PDB entry 9K25 | electron microscopy, 3.31 A resolution | chains A and I of the 5 polymer chains in the assembly

# Chain A
Name: Guanine nucleotide-binding protein G(s) subunit alpha isoforms short
Source organism: Homo sapiens
Notes: EC 3.6.5.-
Amino-acid sequence (243 residues; row label = number of the first residue in the row; note: 141 numbers in that range are skipped by the numbering (no residue carries them; nothing is unmodelled there)):
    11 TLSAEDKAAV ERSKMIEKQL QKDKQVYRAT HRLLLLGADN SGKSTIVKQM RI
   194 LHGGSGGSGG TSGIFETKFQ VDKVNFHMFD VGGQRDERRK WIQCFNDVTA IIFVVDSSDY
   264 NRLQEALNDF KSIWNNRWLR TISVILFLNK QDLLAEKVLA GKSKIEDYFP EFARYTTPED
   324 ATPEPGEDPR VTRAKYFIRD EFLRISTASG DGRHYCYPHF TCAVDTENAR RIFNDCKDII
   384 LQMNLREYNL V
Not modelled in the structure: 11, 194-206, 304-310, 322-331

# Chain I
Name: P2Y purinoceptor 2
Source organism: Homo sapiens
UniProt: P41231 (P2RY2_HUMAN); residue numbers follow UniProt; this construct covers 1-377
Amino-acid sequence (420 residues; numbered -23 to 396; the number before each row is that of its first residue; numbers below 1 keep their minus sign (Met-23 is residue -23)):
   -23 MKTIIALSYI FCLVFADYKD DDDAMAADLG PWNDTINGTW DGDELGYRCR FNEDFKYVLL
    37 PVSYGVVCVL GLCLNAVALY IFLCRLKTWN ASTTYMFHLA VSDALYAASL PLLVYYYARG
    97 DHWPFSTVLC KLVRFLFYTN LYCSILFLTC ISVHRCLGVL RPLRSLRWGR ARYARRVAGA
   157 VWVLVLACQA PVLYFVTTSA RGGRVTCHDT SAPELFSRFV AYSSVMLGLL FAVPFAVILV
   217 CYVLMARRLL KPAYGTSGGL PRAKRKSVRT IAVVLAVFAL CFLPFHVTRT LYYSFRSLDL
   277 SCHTLNAINM AYKVTRPLAS ANSCLNPVLY FLAGQSLVRF ARDAKPPTGP SPATPARRRL
   337 GLRRSDRTDM QRIEDVLGSS EDSRRTESTP AGSENTKDIR LHHHHHHGGS GGLEVLFQGP
Not modelled in the structure: -23 to 14, 177-181, 228-238, 309-396
Sequence notes: initiating methionine (-23); expression tag (-22 to 0, 378-396); variant Leu46 (Pro in P41231), Ser312 (Arg in P41231); engineered mutation Asn302 (Asp in P41231)
Disulfides: Cys25-Cys278, Cys106-Cys183
UniProt features mapped onto this chain:
  - glycosylation (N-linked (GlcNAc...) asparagine): Asn9, Asn13
  - natural variant: Leu46 (P46L: this construct carries the variant)
What the authors report for this chain:
  - conformationally variable residues (side-chain flip): Thr15 to Arg24, Phe258, Phe261, Tyr268, Arg272
  - contacts within the chain: Thr15-Tyr268 (hydrogen bond), Thr15-Asp185 (hydrogen bond), Trp16-Pro189, Trp16-His184 (hydrophobic contact), Trp16-Phe192 (hydrophobic contact), Asp17-Arg272 (salt bridge), Leu21-Leu276 (hydrophobic contact)
  - mutagenesis - C25A, C278A: abolished signaling (constitutive activity)
  - mutagenesis - H184A, D185A, P189A, F192A, Y268A, R272A, L276A: decreased signaling (constitutive activity)
  - mutagenesis - R224A, Y230A/T232A/S233A: decreased signaling

# Chain A / chain I interface
Contacting residue pairs (24):
  His41(A) - Leu139(I)
  Phe219(A) - Leu139(I)  hydrophobic
  Phe376(A) - Leu139(I)  hydrophobic
  Cys379(A) - Leu139(I)
  Lys380(A) - Pro138(I)
  Lys380(A) - Leu139(I)
  Lys380(A) - Arg140(I)
  Ile383(A) - Pro138(I)  hydrophobic
  Ile383(A) - Leu139(I)  hydrophobic
  Ile383(A) - Leu142(I)  hydrophobic
  Leu384(A) - Val135(I)
  Leu384(A) - Pro138(I)  hydrophobic
  Asn387(A) - Gly134(I)  hydrogen bond (side chain-backbone)
  Asn387(A) - Pro138(I)
  Leu388(A) - Val135(I)  hydrophobic
  Glu390(A) - Asn66(I)  hydrogen bond
  Tyr391(A) - Ser68(I)
  Tyr391(A) - His130(I)
  Tyr391(A) - Arg131(I)
  Tyr391(A) - Arg146(I)  hydrogen bond
  Leu393(A) - Arg131(I)
  Leu393(A) - Lys242(I)
  Leu393(A) - Ser243(I)
  Leu393(A) - Thr246(I)  hydrogen bond (backbone-side chain)
Interface residues without a listed pair, chain A (18 interface residues in all): Arg38, Ala39, Asp215, Val217, Asn392, Val394
Interface residues without a listed pair, chain I (19 interface residues in all): Arg143, Met221, Ala239, Ile247, Leu308

# In short
18 residues of chain A and 19 residues of chain I are in contact, with 4 hydrogen bonds. Among the polar pairs
are Asn387(A)-Gly134(I), Glu390(A)-Asn66(I) and Tyr391(A)-Arg146(I). The paper reports that H184A, D185A and
P189A of chain I, among others, reduce signaling (constitutive activity); conformational variability at
Thr15(I), Phe258(I) and Phe261(I) among others; 11 substitutions were tested in all.
Here chain A is Guanine nucleotide-binding protein G(s) subunit alpha isoforms short and chain I is P2Y
purinoceptor 2, both from Homo sapiens. Entry 9K25 (Cryo-EM structure of apo-P2Y purinoceptor 2-miniGq-Nb35
complex) was determined by electron microscopy (same publication as 9K0K, 9K0X and 9K20).
